Entry 1R5O (X-ray diffraction, 3.20 A resolution); this record covers chain A.

# Chain A
Name: Eukaryotic peptide chain release factor GTP-binding subunit
From: Schizosaccharomyces pombe
UniProtKB: O74718 (ERF2_SCHPO); residues 196-662 here = UniProt positions 196-662
Chain sequence (467 residues; numbered 196 to 662; the number before each row is that of its first residue):
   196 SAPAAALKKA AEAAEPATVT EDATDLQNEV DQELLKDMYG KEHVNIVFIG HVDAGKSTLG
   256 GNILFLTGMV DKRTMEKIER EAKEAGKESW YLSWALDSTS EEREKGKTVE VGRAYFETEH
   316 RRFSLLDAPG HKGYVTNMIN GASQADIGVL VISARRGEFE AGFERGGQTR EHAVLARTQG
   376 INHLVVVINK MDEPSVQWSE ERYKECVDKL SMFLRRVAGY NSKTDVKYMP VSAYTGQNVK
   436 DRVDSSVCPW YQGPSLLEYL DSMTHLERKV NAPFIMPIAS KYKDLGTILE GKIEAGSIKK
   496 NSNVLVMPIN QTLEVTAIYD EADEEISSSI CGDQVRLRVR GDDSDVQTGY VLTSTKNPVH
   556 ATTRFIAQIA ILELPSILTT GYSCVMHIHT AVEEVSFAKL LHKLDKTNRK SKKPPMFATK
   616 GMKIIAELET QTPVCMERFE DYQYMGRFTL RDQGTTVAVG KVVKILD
Unresolved in the structure: 196-214, 280-307, 325-335
Residues lining bound ligands: GMP-PNP (GNP; phosphoaminophosphonic acid-guanylate ester): His246, Val247, Asp248, Ala249, Gly250, Lys251, Ser252, Thr253, Ala277, Asn384, Lys385, Asp387, Glu388, Ser427, Ala428, Tyr429
UniProt features mapped onto this chain:
  - region: Gly245 to Ser252 (G1), Gly301 to Glu305 (G2), Asp322 to Gly325 (G3), Asn384 to Asp387 (G4), Ser427 to Tyr429 (G5)
  - binding site (GTP): Gly245 to Ser252, Asn384 to Asp387, Ala428, Tyr429
  - modified residue: Ser539 (Phosphoserine)
From the paper describing this entry:
  - binding site for GMP-PNP: Lys385, Tyr429
  - conformationally variable residues (loop rearrangement): Gly245 to Ala249
  - mutagenesis - T215A, D217A, E228A, Y234A, T585A, F634A, Y639A: unchanged growth
  - mutagenesis - M233A, H582A, H582A/R646A, R642A, F643A, R646A, V654A, K656A: decreased growth
  - mutagenesis - H582A/R646A: decreased binding to eRF1

# Summary
Ligands of chain A: GMP-PNP. Curated annotation (UniProt) lists 14 GTP-binding residues. From the paper: a
binding site for GMP-PNP at Lys385 and Tyr429; M233A, H582A and H582A/R646A, among others, reduce growth; 15
substitutions were tested in all.
Chain A is Eukaryotic peptide chain release factor GTP-binding subunit (Schizosaccharomyces pombe); the
structure, crystal structure analysis of sup35 complexed with GMPPNP, was determined by X-ray diffraction,
deposited together with 1R5B and 1R5N.
